8K39 - chains 2 and e of the 42 polymer chains in the assembly; structure by electron microscopy, 4.00 A resolution.

[Chain 2]
Molecule: Major capsid protein
From: Escherichia phage Lambda
Reference sequence: P03713 (CAPSD_LAMBD); residue numbers follow UniProt; this construct covers 1-341
Chain sequence (341 residues; row label = number of the first residue in the row):
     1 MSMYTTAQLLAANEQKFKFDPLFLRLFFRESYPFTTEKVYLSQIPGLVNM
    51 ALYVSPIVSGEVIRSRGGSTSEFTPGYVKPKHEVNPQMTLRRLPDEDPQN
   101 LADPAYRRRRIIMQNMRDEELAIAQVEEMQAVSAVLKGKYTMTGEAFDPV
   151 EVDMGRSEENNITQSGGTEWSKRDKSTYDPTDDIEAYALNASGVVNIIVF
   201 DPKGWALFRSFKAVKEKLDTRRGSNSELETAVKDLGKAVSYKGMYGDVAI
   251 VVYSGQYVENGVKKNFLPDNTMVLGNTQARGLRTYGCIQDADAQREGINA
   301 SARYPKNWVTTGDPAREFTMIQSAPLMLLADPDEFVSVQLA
Not modelled in the structure: 1

[Chain e]
Molecule: Portal protein B
From: Escherichia phage Lambda
Reference sequence: P03710 (PORTL_LAMBD); residue numbers follow UniProt; this construct covers 1-533
Chain sequence (533 residues; numbered 1 to 533; the number before each row is that of its first residue):
     1 MKTPTIPTLLGPDGMTSLREYAGYHGGGSGFGGQLRSWNPPSESVDAALL
    51 PNFTRGNARADDLVRNNGYAANAIQLHQDHIVGSFFRLSHRPSWRYLGIG
   101 EEEARAFSREVEAAWKEFAEDDCCCIDVERKRTFTMMIREGVAMHAFNGE
   151 LFVQATWDTSSSRLFRTQFRMVSPKRISNPNNTGDSRNCRAGVQINDSGA
   201 ALGYYVSEDGYPGWMPQKWTWIPRELPGGRASFIHVFEPVEDGQTRGANV
   251 FYSVMEQMKMLDTLQNTQLQSAIVKAMYAATIESELDTQSAMDFILGANS
   301 QEQRERLTGWIGEIAAYYAAAPVRLGGAKVPHLMPGDSLNLQTAQDTDNG
   351 YSVFEQSLLRYIAAGLGVSYEQLSRNYAQMSYSTARASANESWAYFMGRR
   401 KFVASRQASQMFLCWLEEAIVRRVVTLPSKARFSFQEARSAWGNCDWIGS
   451 GRMAIDGLKEVQEAVMLIEAGLSTYEKECAKRGDDYQEIFAQQVRETMER
   501 RAAGLKPPAWAAAAFESGLRQSTEEEKSDSRAA
Not modelled in the structure: 1-23, 302-319, 514-533

[How chain 2 and chain e interact]
Pairs across the interface - 10 pairs, chain 2 then chain e:
  Arg-29(2) with Trp-214(e)
  Glu-30(2) with Trp-214(e)
  Ser-31(2) with Gly-213(e), hydrogen bond (side chain-backbone); Trp-214(e); Met-215(e), hydrogen bond (side chain-backbone)
  Pro-33(2) with Met-215(e)
  Arg-283(2) with Trp-214(e)
  Tyr-285(2) with Met-215(e), hydrophobic
  Arg-295(2) with Arg-55(e), hydrogen bond (backbone-side chain)
  Pro-305(2) with Asn-181(e)
Also at the interface, not in a pair above, chain 2 (11 interface residues in all): Tyr-32, Glu-296, Arg-303
Also at the interface, not in a pair above, chain e (8 interface residues in all): Thr-54, Asn-182, Pro-212

[In short]
Chain 2 and chain e form an interface of 11 and 8 residues respectively; the contacts include 3 hydrogen
bonds. Polar pairs include Ser-31(2)/Gly-213(e), Ser-31(2)/Met-215(e) and Arg-295(2)/Arg-55(e).
Chain 2 is Major capsid protein and chain e is Portal protein B, both from Escherichia phage Lambda; the
structure, Structure of the bacteriophage lambda portal vertex, was determined by electron microscopy together
with 8K35, 8K36, 8K37 and 8K38 from the same study.
